5EJU - chain A; structure by X-ray diffraction, 1.65 A resolution.

# Chain A
Molecule: Reversibly photoswitching protein Dathail
Source organism: synthetic construct
Sequence (229 residues; numbered -3 to 227; 2 numbers in that range are skipped by the numbering (no residue carries them; nothing is unmodelled there); the number before each row is that of its first residue; numbers below 1 keep their minus sign (Gly-3 is residue -3)):
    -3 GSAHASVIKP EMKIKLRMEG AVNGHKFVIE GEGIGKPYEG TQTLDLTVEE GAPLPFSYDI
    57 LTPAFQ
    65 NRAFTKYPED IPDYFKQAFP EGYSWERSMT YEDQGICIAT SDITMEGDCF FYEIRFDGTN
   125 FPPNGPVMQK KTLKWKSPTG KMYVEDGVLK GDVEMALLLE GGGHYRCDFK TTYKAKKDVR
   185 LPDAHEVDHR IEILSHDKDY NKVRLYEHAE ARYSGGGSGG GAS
Unresolved in the structure: -3 to 1, 218-227
Modified positions: Gln62 ([2-(3-carbamoyl-1-imino-propyl)-4-(4-hydroxy-benzylidene)-5-oxo-4,5-dihydro-imidazol-1-yl]-acetic acid; CRQ)

# In short
Chain A is Reversibly photoswitching protein Dathail (synthetic construct); the structure, Ensemble refinement
of the Crystal Structure of the Reversibly photoswitching chromoprotein Dathail, Ground State, was determined
by X-ray diffraction (same publication as 5EB6, 5EB7, 5EBJ and 5EXU).
